6RHM - chain A; structure by X-ray diffraction, 1.60 A resolution.

# Chain A
Name: Galectin-3
From: Homo sapiens
Reference sequence: P17931 (LEG3_HUMAN); numbering as in UniProt (aligned over 113-250)
Amino-acid sequence (138 residues; row label = number of the first residue in the row):
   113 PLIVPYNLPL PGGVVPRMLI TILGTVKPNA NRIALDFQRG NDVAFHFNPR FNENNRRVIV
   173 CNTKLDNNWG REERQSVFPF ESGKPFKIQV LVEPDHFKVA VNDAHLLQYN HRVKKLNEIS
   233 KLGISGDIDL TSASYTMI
Small-molecule neighbours: J1E ((2S,3R,4S,5R,6R)-4-[4-(3-fluorophenyl)-1,2,3-triazol-1-yl]-2-[(2S)-3-[4-(3-fluorophenyl)-1,2,3-triazol-1-yl]-2-oxidanyl-propyl]sulfanyl-6-(hydroxymethyl)oxane-3,5-diol): R144, I145, A146, H158, N160, R162, E165, V172, N174, W181, E184, R186, S237, G238
Swiss-Prot annotation at these positions:
  - motif: K226 to D241 (Nuclear export signal)
  - binding site (a beta-D-galactoside): W181 to Q187
  - modified residue: S188 (Phosphoserine)

# In short
Ligands of chain A: compound J1E. Curated annotation (UniProt) lists 7 beta-D-galactoside-binding residues.
Chain A is Galectin-3 (Homo sapiens); the structure, Room temperature data of Galectin-3C in complex with a
pair of enantiomeric ligands: S enantiomer, was determined by X-ray diffraction (same publication as 6RHL).
